Entry 9DTF (X-ray diffraction, 2.45 A resolution); this record covers chains C and D of the 6 polymer chains in the assembly.

== Chain C ==
Molecule: tRNA(Phe)
Sequence (77 nucleotides; numbered 1 to 77; the number before each row is that of its first residue):
     1 GGCCAGGUAG CUCAGUCGGU AUGAGCGUCC GCCUGAAAAG CGGAAGGUCG GCGGUUCGAU
    61 CCCGCCCCUG GCCACCA
Unresolved in the structure: 74-77

== Chain D ==
Protein: Phenylalanine--tRNA ligase alpha subunit
From: Mycobacterium tuberculosis H37Rv
Notes: EC 6.1.1.20
Reference sequence: P9WFU3 (SYFA_MYCTU); residue numbers follow UniProt; this construct covers 1-341
Amino-acid sequence (342 residues; each row starts with the number of its first residue; numbering starts at 0):
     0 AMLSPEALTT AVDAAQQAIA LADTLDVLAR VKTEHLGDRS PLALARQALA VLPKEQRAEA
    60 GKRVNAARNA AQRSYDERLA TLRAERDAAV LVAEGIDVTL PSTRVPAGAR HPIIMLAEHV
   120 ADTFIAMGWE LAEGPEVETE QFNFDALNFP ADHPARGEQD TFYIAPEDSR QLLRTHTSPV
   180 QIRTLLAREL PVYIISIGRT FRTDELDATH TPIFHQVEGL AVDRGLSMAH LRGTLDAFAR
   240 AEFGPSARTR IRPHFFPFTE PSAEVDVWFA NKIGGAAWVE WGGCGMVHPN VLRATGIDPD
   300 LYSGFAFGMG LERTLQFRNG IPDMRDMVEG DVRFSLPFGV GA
Unresolved in the structure: 272-275
Construct notes: expression tag (0)
Metal / ion sites: Mg2+: Glu-259 (shared with 1 residue of chain E)
Ligand contacts: A1BCA ((5S)-7-benzyl-1,3,7-triazaspiro[4.4]nonane-2,4-dione): Phe-213, Gln-215, Glu-217, Phe-255, Phe-257, Thr-258, Gly-281, Gly-282, Cys-283, Gly-284, Ala-305, Phe-306, Gly-307, Met-308, Gly-309
Swiss-Prot annotation at these positions:
  - binding site (Mg(2+)): Glu-259
Reported in the primary citation:
  - binding site for tRNA(Phe): Gln-46, Asn-64
  - binding site for A1BCA: Arg-201, Gln-215, Phe-255, Phe-257
  - binding site for A1BCA: Gly-309 (from molecular simulation)

== Interface between chain C and chain D ==
Residue-residue contacts (16; chain C residue first):
  G19(C) / Arg-45(D)  hydrogen bond to the sugar
  G19(C) / Gln-46(D)  sugar contact
  G19(C) / Leu-48(D)  base contact
  G19(C) / Ala-49(D)  hydrogen bond to the sugar
  G19(C) / Arg-56(D)  base contact
  G19(C) / Gly-60(D)  base contact
  U20(C) / Ala-42(D)  phosphate contact
  U20(C) / Arg-45(D)  salt bridge to the phosphate
  U20(C) / Gln-46(D)  hydrogen bond to the sugar
  A45(C) / Arg-38(D)  phosphate contact
  G46(C) / Thr-32(D)  hydrogen bond to the phosphate
  C57(C) / Arg-56(D)  base contact
  C57(C) / Gly-60(D)  base contact
  C57(C) / Lys-61(D)  sugar contact
  C57(C) / Asn-64(D)  hydrogen bond to the sugar
  G58(C) / Asn-64(D)  hydrogen bond to the sugar
Other interface residues (no listed pair), chain D (12 interface residues in all): Ala-57

== Summary ==
6 residues of chain C face 12 of chain D across their interface, with 6 hydrogen bonds and 1 salt bridge.
Polar pairs include G19(C)/Arg-45(D), G19(C)/Ala-49(D) and U20(C)/Gln-46(D). The paper reports a binding site
for A1BCA at Arg-201(D), Gln-215(D) and Phe-255(D) among others; a binding site for tRNA(Phe) at Gln-46(D) and
Asn-64(D).
Here chain C is tRNA(Phe) and chain D is Phenylalanine--tRNA ligase alpha subunit (Mycobacterium tuberculosis
H37Rv). Entry 9DTF (Crystal structure of the complex of M. tuberculosis PheRS with cognate precursor tRNA and
fragment DDD01008876) was determined by X-ray diffraction (same publication as 9DRT, 9DSX, 9DRS and 9DRV).
